PDB entry 8XCD | electron microscopy, 3.49 A resolution | chains A and H of the 3 polymer chains in the assembly

== Chain A ==
Protein: Solute carrier family 10 member a1
Organism: Macaca fascicularis
Reference sequence: G7PAR4 (G7PAR4_MACFA); numbering as in UniProt (aligned over 1-349)
Chain sequence (351 residues; numbered -1 to 349; the number before each row is that of its first residue; numbers below 1 keep their minus sign (Gly-1 is residue -1)):
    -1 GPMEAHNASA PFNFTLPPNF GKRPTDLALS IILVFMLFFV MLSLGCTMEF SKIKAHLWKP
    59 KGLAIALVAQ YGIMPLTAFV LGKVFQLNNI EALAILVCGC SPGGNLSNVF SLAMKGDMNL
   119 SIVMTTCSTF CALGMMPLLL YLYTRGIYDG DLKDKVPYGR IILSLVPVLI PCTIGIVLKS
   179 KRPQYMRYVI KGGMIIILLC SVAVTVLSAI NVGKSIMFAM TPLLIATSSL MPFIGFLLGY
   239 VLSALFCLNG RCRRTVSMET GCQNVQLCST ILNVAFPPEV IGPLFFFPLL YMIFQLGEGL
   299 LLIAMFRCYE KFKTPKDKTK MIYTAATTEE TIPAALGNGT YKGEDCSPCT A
Unresolved in the structure: -1 to 20, 311-349
Sequence notes: expression tag (-1 to 0)
Residues lining bound ligands:
  - taurocholic acid (TCH), molecule 1: Asp24, Leu27, Leu31, Ser199, Val202, Thr203, Ser206, Asn209, Gln264, Phe283, Pro286, Leu287, Met290, Ile291, Leu294
  - taurocholic acid (TCH), molecule 2: Leu31, Met34, Leu35, Val38, Gly102, Asn103, Leu104, Arg158, Ser162, Ile195, Ser199, Asn262, Gln264, Leu294

== Chain H ==
Protein: YN69083 Fab Heavy chain
Organism: Mus musculus
Notes: antibody fragment or engineered binder
Chain sequence (255 residues; row label = number of the first residue in the row):
     1 EVQLQQPGAE LVKPGASVKL SCKTSGYTFT NYWMKWVKQR PGQGLEWIGE INPSNGGTNY
    61 NGKFKSKASL TVDKSSSTAY MQLSSLTSED SAVYYCTILV YDAYYVFAMD YWGLGTSVTV
   121 SSAKTTPPSV YPLAPGSAAQ TNSMVTLGCL VKGYFPEPVT VTWNSGSLSS GVHTFPAVLQ
   181 SDLYTLSSSV TVPSSTWPSE TVTCNVAHPA SSTKVDKKIV PRDCGCKPCI CTVPEVSSVF
   241 IFPPKPKDVL TITLT
Unresolved in the structure: 225-255
Cystine bridges: Cys22-Cys96, Cys149-Cys204

== Chain A / chain H interface ==
Pairs across the interface (19; chain A residue first):
  Arg21(A) with Tyr104(H)
  Asp24(A) with Tyr104(H)
  Tyr146(A) with Asn59(H), hydrogen bond
  Lys212(A) with Tyr104(H)
  Phe216(A) with Ala103(H), hydrophobic
  Val272(A) with Trp33(H); Asn55(H)
  Ala273(A) with Trp33(H); Asn59(H)
  Phe274(A) with Trp33(H)
  Pro275(A) with Trp33(H); Glu50(H)
  Pro276(A) with Tyr101(H)
  Glu277(A) with Lys35(H); Leu99(H); Tyr101(H)
  Phe283(A) with Ala103(H), hydrophobic; Tyr104(H), hydrophobic
  Phe284(A) with Ala103(H), hydrophobic
Interface residues without a listed pair, chain A (17 interface residues in all): Asp147, Asn209, Asn271, Gly280
Interface residues without a listed pair, chain H (13 interface residues in all): Asn52, Tyr60, Lys65, Val106

== Overview ==
17 residues of chain A face 13 of chain H across their interface; the contacts include 1 hydrogen bond. The
hydrogen-bonded pair is Tyr146(A)-Asn59(H). Ligands of chain A: taurocholic acid.
Chain A is Solute carrier family 10 member a1 (Macaca fascicularis) and chain H is YN69083 Fab Heavy chain
(Mus musculus); the structure, Macaca fascicularis NTCP in complex with YN69083 Fab, was determined by
electron microscopy.
